Entry 9QGE (X-ray diffraction, 1.43 A resolution); this record covers chain A.

# Chain A
Protein: All1865 protein
From: Nostoc sp. PCC 7120
UniProtKB: Q8YVV8 (Q8YVV8_NOSS1); residues 12-375 here correspond to UniProt positions 39-402 (UniProt number = residue number + 27)
Amino-acid sequence (375 residues; numbered 1 to 375; the number before each row is that of its first residue):
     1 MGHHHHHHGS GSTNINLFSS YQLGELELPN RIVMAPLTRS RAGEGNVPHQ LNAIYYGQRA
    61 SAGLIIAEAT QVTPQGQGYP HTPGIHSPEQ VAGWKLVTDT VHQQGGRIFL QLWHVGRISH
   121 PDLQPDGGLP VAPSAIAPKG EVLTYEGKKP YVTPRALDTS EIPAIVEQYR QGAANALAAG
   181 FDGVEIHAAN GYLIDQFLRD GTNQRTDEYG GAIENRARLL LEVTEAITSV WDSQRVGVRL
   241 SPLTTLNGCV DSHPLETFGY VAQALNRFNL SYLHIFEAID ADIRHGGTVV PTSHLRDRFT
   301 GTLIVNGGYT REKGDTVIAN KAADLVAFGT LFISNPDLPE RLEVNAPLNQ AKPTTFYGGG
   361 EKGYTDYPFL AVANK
Unresolved in the structure: 1-13, 371-375
Sequence notes: initiating methionine (1); expression tag (2-11); conflict S40 (Gln67 in Q8YVV8), L243 (Ser270 in Q8YVV8), T244 (Gly271 in Q8YVV8), L246 (Phe273 in Q8YVV8), G248 (Asp275 in Q8YVV8), C249 (Ile276 in Q8YVV8), V250 (Arg277 in Q8YVV8); engineered mutation K352 (Asp379 in Q8YVV8)
Ligand contacts: FMN (flavin mononucleotide): A35, P36, L37, T38, E68, A69, Q111, H187, N190, R239, F276, N306, G307, G308, A327, F328, G329, T330, I333, F356, Y357

# Overview
Chain A binds flavin mononucleotide.
Chain A is All1865 protein (Nostoc sp. PCC 7120); the structure, Crystal structure of an NADH-accepting ene
reductase variant NostocER1-L1,5 mutant D352K, was determined by X-ray diffraction together with 9QGB, 9QGC,
9QGD and 9QGF from the same study.
